Entry 5C0X (X-ray diffraction, 3.81 A resolution); this record covers chains D and G of the 12 polymer chains in the assembly.

Chain D:
Molecule: Exosome complex component RRP46
From: Saccharomyces cerevisiae S288c
Notes: fragment: Exosome complex component RRP46
Reference sequence: P53256 (RRP46_YEAST); numbering as in UniProt (aligned over 1-223)
Chain sequence (245 residues; row label = number of the first residue in the row; numbers below 1 keep their minus sign (Gly-21 is residue -21)):
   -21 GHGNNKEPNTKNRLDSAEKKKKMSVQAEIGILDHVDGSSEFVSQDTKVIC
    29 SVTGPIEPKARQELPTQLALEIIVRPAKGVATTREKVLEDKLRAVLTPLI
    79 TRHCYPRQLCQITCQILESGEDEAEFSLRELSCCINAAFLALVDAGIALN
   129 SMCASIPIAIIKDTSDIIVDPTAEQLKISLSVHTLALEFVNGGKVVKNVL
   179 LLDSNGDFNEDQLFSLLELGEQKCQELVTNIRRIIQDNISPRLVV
Unresolved in the structure: -21 to 0
Differences from the reference sequence: expression tag (-21 to 0)

Chain G:
Molecule: Exosome complex component RRP40
From: Saccharomyces cerevisiae S288c
Notes: fragment: Exosome complex component RRP40
Reference sequence: Q08285 (RRP40_YEAST); numbering as in UniProt (aligned over 1-240)
Chain sequence (243 residues; row label = number of the first residue in the row; numbers below 1 keep their minus sign (Gly-2 is residue -2)):
    -2 GPHMSTFIFPGDSFPVDPTTPVKLGPGIYCDPNTQEIRPVNTGVLHVSAK
    48 GKSGVQTAYIDYSSKRYIPSVNDFVIGVIIGTFSDSYKVSLQNFSSSVSL
    98 SYMAFPNASKKNRPTLQVGDLVYARVCTAEKELEAEIECFDSTTGRDAGF
   148 GILEDGMIIDVNLNFARQLLFNNDFPLLKVLAAHTKFEVAIGLNGKIWVK
   198 CEELSNTLACYRTIMECCQKNDTAAFKDIAKRQFKEILTVKEE
Unresolved in the structure: -2 to 0, 238-240
Differences from the reference sequence: expression tag (-2 to 0)

Interface between chain D and chain G:
Pairs across the interface - 58 pairs, chain D then chain G:
  Asp11(D) - Lys62(G)  hydrogen bond (backbone-side chain)
  Val13(D) - Lys62(G)
  Asp14(D) - Lys62(G)
  Asp14(D) - Arg63(G)  salt bridge
  Thr31(D) - Arg63(G)
  Gly32(D) - Arg63(G)
  Pro33(D) - Arg63(G)
  Pro33(D) - Ile65(G)  hydrophobic
  Ile34(D) - Arg63(G)
  Ile34(D) - Phe91(G)
  Glu35(D) - Phe91(G)  hydrogen bond (backbone-backbone)
  Glu35(D) - Ser92(G)
  Glu35(D) - Ser93(G)  hydrogen bond
  Thr79(D) - Tyr26(G)
  Thr79(D) - Val37(G)
  His81(D) - Lys128(G)  hydrogen bond (backbone-side chain)
  Cys82(D) - Lys128(G)
  Tyr83(D) - Ile65(G)  hydrophobic
  Pro84(D) - Lys128(G)
  Gln86(D) - Ser93(G)  hydrogen bond
  Val121(D) - Thr39(G)
  Asp122(D) - Ser60(G)
  Ala123(D) - Ser61(G)
  Gly124(D) - Asn38(G)  hydrogen bond (backbone-side chain)
  Gly124(D) - Tyr59(G)
  Gly124(D) - Ser60(G)
  Ile125(D) - Val37(G)
  Ile125(D) - Asn38(G)
  Ala126(D) - Val37(G)
  Leu127(D) - Pro7(G)
  Leu127(D) - Val37(G)  hydrogen bond (backbone-backbone)
  Asn128(D) - Gly8(G)
  Asn128(D) - Arg35(G)  hydrogen bond
  Ser129(D) - Pro7(G)
  Ser129(D) - Gly8(G)
  Met130(D) - Phe6(G)  hydrophobic
  Met130(D) - Pro7(G)
  Val168(D) - Gly8(G)
  Asn169(D) - Gly8(G)  hydrogen bond (backbone-backbone)
  Asn169(D) - Asp9(G)
  Asn169(D) - Ser10(G)
  Gly170(D) - Asp9(G)  hydrogen bond (backbone-side chain)
  Arg210(D) - Phe6(G)
  Arg210(D) - Asp9(G)  salt bridge
  Ile213(D) - Phe6(G)  hydrophobic
  Gln214(D) - Phe4(G)
  Pro219(D) - Asn218(G)  hydrogen bond (backbone-side chain)
  Arg220(D) - Ser60(G)  hydrogen bond
  Arg220(D) - Asn218(G)  hydrogen bond (backbone-side chain)
  Leu221(D) - Phe4(G)  hydrophobic
  Leu221(D) - Gly40(G)
  Leu221(D) - Val41(G)  hydrophobic
  Leu221(D) - Asp58(G)
  Leu221(D) - Tyr59(G)
  Leu221(D) - Ser60(G)
  Leu221(D) - Asn161(G)
  Val222(D) - Gln165(G)
  Val223(D) - Met1(G)
Also at the interface, not in a pair above, chain D (38 interface residues in all): Phe167, Gly171, Ile217
Also at the interface, not in a pair above, chain G (31 interface residues in all): Pro36, His43, Glu129

Overview:
38 residues of chain D face 31 of chain G across their interface; the contacts include 13 hydrogen bonds and 2
salt bridges. Among the polar pairs are Asp14(D)-Arg63(G), Arg210(D)-Asp9(G) and Asp11(D)-Lys62(G).
Here chain D is Exosome complex component RRP46 and chain G is Exosome complex component RRP40, both from
Saccharomyces cerevisiae S288c. Entry 5C0X (Structure of a 12-subunit nuclear exosome complex bound to
structured RNA) was determined by X-ray diffraction (same publication as 5C0Y and 5C0W).
